Entry 7LT5 (X-ray diffraction, 2.54 A resolution); this record covers chains A and E of the 3 polymer chains in the assembly.

# Chain A
Molecule: Site-specific DNA-methyltransferase (adenine-specific)
From: Clostridioides difficile
Notes: EC 2.1.1.72
UniProt: Q183J3 (Q183J3_CLOD6); residues 1-577 here = UniProt positions 1-577
Chain sequence (578 residues; row label = number of the first residue in the row; numbering starts at 0):
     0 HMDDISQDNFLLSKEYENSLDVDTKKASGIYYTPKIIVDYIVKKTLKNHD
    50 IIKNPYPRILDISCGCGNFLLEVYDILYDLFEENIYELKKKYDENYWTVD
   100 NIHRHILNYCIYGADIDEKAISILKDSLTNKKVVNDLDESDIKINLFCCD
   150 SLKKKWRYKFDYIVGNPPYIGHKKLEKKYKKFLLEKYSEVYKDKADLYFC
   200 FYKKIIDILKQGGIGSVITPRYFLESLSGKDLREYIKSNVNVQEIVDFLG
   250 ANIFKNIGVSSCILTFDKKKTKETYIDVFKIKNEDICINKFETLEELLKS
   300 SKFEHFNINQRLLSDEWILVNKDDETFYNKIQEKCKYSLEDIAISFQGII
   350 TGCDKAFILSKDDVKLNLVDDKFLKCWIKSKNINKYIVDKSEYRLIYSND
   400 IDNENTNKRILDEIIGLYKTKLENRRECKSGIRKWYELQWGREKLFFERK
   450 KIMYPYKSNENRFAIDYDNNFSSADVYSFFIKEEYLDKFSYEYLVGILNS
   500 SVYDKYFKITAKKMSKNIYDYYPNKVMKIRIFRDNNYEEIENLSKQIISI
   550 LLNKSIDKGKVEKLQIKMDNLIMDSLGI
Disordered / not traced: 0-4, 133-137
Differences from the reference sequence: expression tag (0)
Residues lining bound ligands: S-adenosylhomocysteine (SAH): Ser27, Gly28, Ile29, Tyr30, Tyr31, Thr32, Asp60, Ile61, Ser62, Cys63, Gly64, Asn67, Phe68, Ala113, Asp114, Ile115, Asp116, Cys148, Asp149, Ser150, Gly164, Asn165, Pro166, Pro167, Tyr178, Phe200
What the authors report for this chain:
  - binding site for S-adenosylhomocysteine: Ser27, Tyr31, Thr32, Asp60, Ser62, Asp114, Ile115, Asp149, Ser150, Pro167, Phe200
  - binding site for DNA Strand 1: Lys25, Gly28, Tyr30, Pro166

# Chain E
Molecule: DNA Strand 2
Sequence (14 nucleotides; each row starts with the number of its first residue):
     1 ATGGGACTTTTTGA
Disordered / not traced: 1

# Chain A / chain E interface
Pairs across the interface (41; chain A residue first):
  His171(A) with DT11(E), base contact; DT12(E), sugar contact
  Lys172(A) with DT9(E), hydrogen bond to the base; DT10(E), hydrogen bond to the base; DT11(E), base contact; DT12(E), phosphate contact
  Lys179(A) with DT12(E), hydrogen bond to the phosphate; DG13(E), salt bridge to the phosphate
  Leu183(A) with DA14(E), phosphate contact
  Asp192(A) with DG13(E), hydrogen bond to the phosphate; DA14(E), hydrogen bond to the phosphate
  Lys193(A) with DT12(E), hydrogen bond to the base; DG13(E), hydrogen bond to the base
  Asn255(A) with DG3(E), phosphate contact
  Ile349(A) with DT10(E), base contact; DT11(E), base contact
  Gly351(A) with DT10(E), phosphate contact
  Cys352(A) with DT10(E), phosphate contact
  Asp353(A) with DT10(E), hydrogen bond to the phosphate
  Lys378(A) with DT8(E), phosphate contact; DT9(E), salt bridge to the phosphate
  Ser379(A) with DT8(E), hydrogen bond to the phosphate
  Lys380(A) with DC7(E), phosphate contact; DT8(E), salt bridge to the phosphate
  Lys420(A) with DT11(E), salt bridge to the phosphate
  Arg424(A) with DT11(E), phosphate contact
  Arg425(A) with DT12(E), base contact; DG13(E), hydrogen bond to the base; DA14(E), base contact
  Gln438(A) with DT11(E), base contact; DT12(E), base contact
  Trp439(A) with DT11(E), base contact; DT12(E), hydrogen bond to the base
  Tyr455(A) with DT8(E), hydrogen bond to the base; DT9(E), base contact
  Lys456(A) with DT8(E), base contact
  Ser472(A) with DT10(E), base contact
  Ala473(A) with DT10(E), base contact
  Asp474(A) with DT9(E), phosphate contact
  Ile517(A) with DC7(E), base contact; DT8(E), base contact
Other interface residues (no listed pair), chain A (30 interface residues in all): Lys191, Asp284, Thr350, Glu426, Lys515
Other interface residues (no listed pair), chain E (10 interface residues in all): DG5

# In short
30 residues of chain A face 10 of chain E across their interface, with 12 hydrogen bonds and 4 salt bridges.
Polar pairs include Lys172(A)-DT9(E), Lys172(A)-DT10(E) and Lys193(A)-DT12(E). From the paper: a binding site
for S-adenosylhomocysteine at Ser27(A), Tyr31(A) and Thr32(A) among others; a binding site for DNA Strand 1 at
Lys25(A), Gly28(A) and Tyr30(A) among others.
Here chain A is Site-specific DNA-methyltransferase (adenine-specific) (Clostridioides difficile) and chain E
is DNA Strand 2. Entry 7LT5 (CamA Adenine Methyltransferase Complexed to Cognate Substrate DNA and Cofactor
SAH) was determined by X-ray diffraction, deposited together with 7LNI and 7LNJ.
